Entry 5WWJ (X-ray diffraction, 2.29 A resolution); this record covers chains A and E of the 3 polymer chains in the assembly.

== Chain A ==
Name: HLA class I histocompatibility antigen, A-24 alpha chain
Source organism: Homo sapiens
UniProtKB: P05534 (1A24_HUMAN); residues 1-274 here correspond to UniProt positions 25-298 (UniProt number = residue number + 24)
Amino-acid sequence (274 residues; numbered 1 to 274; the number before each row is that of its first residue):
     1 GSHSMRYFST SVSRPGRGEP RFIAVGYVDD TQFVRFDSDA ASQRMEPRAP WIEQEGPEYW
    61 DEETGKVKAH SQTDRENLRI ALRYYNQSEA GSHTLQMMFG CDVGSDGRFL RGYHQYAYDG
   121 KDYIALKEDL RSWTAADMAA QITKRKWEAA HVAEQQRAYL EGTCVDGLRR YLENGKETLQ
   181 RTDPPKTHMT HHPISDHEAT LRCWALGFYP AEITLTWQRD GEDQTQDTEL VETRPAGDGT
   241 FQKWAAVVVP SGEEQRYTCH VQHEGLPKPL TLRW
Disulfide bonds: Cys101-Cys164, Cys203-Cys259

== Chain E ==
Name: Leu-tyr-lys-lys-leu-lys-arg-glu-met-thr-phe
Amino-acid sequence (11 residues; numbered 1 to 11; the number before each row is that of its first residue):
     1 LYKKLKREMT F
Not modelled in the structure: 4-8

== Chain A / chain E interface ==
Pairs across the interface - 41 pairs, chain A then chain E:
  Met5(A) - Leu1(E)
  Tyr7(A) - Leu1(E)  hydrogen bond (side chain-backbone)
  Tyr7(A) - Tyr2(E)  hydrophobic
  Ser9(A) - Tyr2(E)  hydrogen bond
  Ala24(A) - Tyr2(E)
  Met45(A) - Tyr2(E)  hydrophobic
  Glu63(A) - Leu1(E)
  Glu63(A) - Tyr2(E)  hydrogen bond (side chain-backbone)
  Lys66(A) - Tyr2(E)  hydrogen bond (side chain-backbone)
  Lys66(A) - Lys3(E)
  Val67(A) - Tyr2(E)
  His70(A) - Tyr2(E)  hydrogen bond
  Thr73(A) - Met9(E)
  Thr73(A) - Thr10(E)
  Asn77(A) - Thr10(E)
  Asn77(A) - Phe11(E)  hydrogen bond (side chain-backbone)
  Ile80(A) - Thr10(E)
  Ile80(A) - Phe11(E)  hydrophobic
  Tyr84(A) - Phe11(E)  hydrogen bond (side chain-backbone)
  Leu95(A) - Phe11(E)  hydrophobic
  Phe99(A) - Lys3(E)
  His114(A) - Lys3(E)
  Tyr116(A) - Phe11(E)  hydrophobic
  Tyr123(A) - Phe11(E)  hydrophobic
  Thr143(A) - Phe11(E)  hydrogen bond (side chain-backbone)
  Lys146(A) - Met9(E)
  Lys146(A) - Thr10(E)  hydrogen bond (side chain-backbone)
  Lys146(A) - Phe11(E)
  Trp147(A) - Met9(E)
  Trp147(A) - Thr10(E)  hydrogen bond (side chain-backbone)
  Trp147(A) - Phe11(E)  hydrophobic
  Ala150(A) - Met9(E)  hydrophobic
  Val152(A) - Met9(E)  hydrophobic
  Gln156(A) - Lys3(E)
  Tyr159(A) - Leu1(E)  hydrogen bond (side chain-backbone)
  Tyr159(A) - Tyr2(E)
  Tyr159(A) - Lys3(E)
  Thr163(A) - Leu1(E)
  Gly167(A) - Leu1(E)
  Arg170(A) - Leu1(E)
  Tyr171(A) - Leu1(E)  hydrogen bond (side chain-backbone)
Also at the interface, not in a pair above, chain A (33 interface residues in all): Phe22, Tyr59, Glu76, Met97

== Overview ==
The interface between chain A and chain E involves 33 residues on one side and 6 on the other; the contacts
include 12 hydrogen bonds. Polar contacts include Tyr7(A)-Leu1(E), Ser9(A)-Tyr2(E) and Glu63(A)-Tyr2(E).
Chain A is HLA class I histocompatibility antigen, A-24 alpha chain (Homo sapiens) and chain E is
Leu-tyr-lys-lys-leu-lys-arg-glu-met-thr-phe; the structure, Crystal Structure of HLA-A*2402 in complex with
avian influenza A(H7N9) virus-derived peptide H7-25 (data set 1), was determined by X-ray diffraction.
